4WYU - chains A and D; structure by X-ray diffraction, 2.50 A resolution.

# Chain A
Protein: Protein scribble homolog
Source organism: Homo sapiens
Notes: fragment: PDZ3/PDZ4 tandem
UniProtKB: Q14160 (SCRIB_HUMAN); residues 2-213 here correspond to UniProt positions 992-1203 (UniProt number = residue number + 990)
Amino-acid sequence (212 residues; numbered 2 to 213; the number before each row is that of its first residue):
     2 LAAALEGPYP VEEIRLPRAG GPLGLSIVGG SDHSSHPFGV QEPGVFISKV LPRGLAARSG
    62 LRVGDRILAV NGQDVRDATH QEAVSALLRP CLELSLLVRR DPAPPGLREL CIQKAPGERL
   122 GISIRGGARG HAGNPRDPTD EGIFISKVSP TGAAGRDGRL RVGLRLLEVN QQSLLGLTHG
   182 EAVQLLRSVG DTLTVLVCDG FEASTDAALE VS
Not modelled in the structure: 2, 204-213
UniProt features mapped onto this chain:
  - region: Lys115 to Gly127 (Interaction with tick-borne encephalitis virus RNA-directed RNA polymerase NS5)
  - modified residue: Ser150 (Phosphoserine)

# Chain D
Protein: peptide SER-TRP-PHE-GLN-THR-ASP-LEU
Amino-acid sequence (7 residues; row label = number of the first residue in the row; numbers below 1 keep their minus sign (Ser-6 is residue -6)):
    -6 SWFQTDL

# Interface between chain A and chain D
Residue-residue contacts (26; chain A residue first):
  Pro23(A) - Leu0(D)
  Leu24(A) - Leu0(D)  hydrogen bond (backbone-backbone)
  Gly25(A) - Leu0(D)  hydrogen bond (backbone-backbone)
  Leu26(A) - Asp-1(D)
  Leu26(A) - Leu0(D)  hydrogen bond (backbone-backbone)
  Ser27(A) - Thr-2(D)
  Ser27(A) - Asp-1(D)  hydrogen bond
  Ile28(A) - Phe-4(D)
  Ile28(A) - Gln-3(D)
  Ile28(A) - Thr-2(D)  hydrogen bond (backbone-backbone)
  Val29(A) - Phe-4(D)
  Val29(A) - Gln-3(D)
  His34(A) - Trp-5(D)
  His34(A) - Phe-4(D)
  Ser49(A) - Gln-3(D)  hydrogen bond
  Lys50(A) - Gln-3(D)
  His81(A) - Phe-4(D)
  His81(A) - Thr-2(D)  hydrogen bond
  Val85(A) - Thr-2(D)
  Leu88(A) - Leu0(D)  hydrophobic
  Leu89(A) - Leu0(D)  hydrophobic
  Glu169(A) - Gln-3(D)
  Ser174(A) - Ser-6(D)
  Ser174(A) - Gln-3(D)
  Leu176(A) - Phe-4(D)
  Gly177(A) - Phe-4(D)
Also at the interface, not in a pair above, chain A (19 interface residues in all): Gly30

# Summary
Chain A and chain D form an interface of 19 and 7 residues respectively; the contacts include 7 hydrogen
bonds. Polar contacts include Leu24(A)-Leu0(D), Ser27(A)-Asp-1(D) and Ser49(A)-Gln-3(D).
Here chain A is Protein scribble homolog (Homo sapiens) and chain D is peptide SER-TRP-PHE-GLN-THR-ASP-LEU.
Entry 4WYU (Crystal Structure of Scribble PDZ34 tandem in complex with its target peptide) was determined by
X-ray diffraction, deposited together with 4WYT.
